PDB entry 4Q66 | X-ray diffraction, 3.35 A resolution | chains D and B of the 6 polymer chains in the assembly

# Chain D
Protein: Chs5p
From: Saccharomyces cerevisiae R008
UniProtKB: W7PD87 (W7PD87_YEASX); residue numbers follow UniProt; this construct covers 2-364
Amino-acid sequence (368 residues; each row starts with the number of its first residue; numbers below 1 keep their minus sign (Met-3 is residue -3)):
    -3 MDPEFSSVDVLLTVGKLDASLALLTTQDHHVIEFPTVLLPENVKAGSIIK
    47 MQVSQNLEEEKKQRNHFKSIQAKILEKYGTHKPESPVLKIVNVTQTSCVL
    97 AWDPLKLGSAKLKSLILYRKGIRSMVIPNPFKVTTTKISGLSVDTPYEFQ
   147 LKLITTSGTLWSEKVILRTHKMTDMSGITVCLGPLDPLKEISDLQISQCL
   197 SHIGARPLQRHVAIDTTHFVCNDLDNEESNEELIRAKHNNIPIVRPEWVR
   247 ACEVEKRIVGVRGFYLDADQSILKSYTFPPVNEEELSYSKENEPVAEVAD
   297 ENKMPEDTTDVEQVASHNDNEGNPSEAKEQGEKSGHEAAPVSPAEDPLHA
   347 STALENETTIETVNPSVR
Not modelled in the structure: -3 to 3, 116-118, 138, 170-233, 235-256, 265-364
Construct notes: initiating methionine (-3); expression tag (-2 to 1)
From the paper describing this entry:
  - mutagenesis - T92Y: unchanged localization
  - mutagenesis - T92Y: abolished localization to deleting all four ChAPs

# Chain B
Protein: Protein BCH1
From: Saccharomyces cerevisiae
UniProtKB: Q05029 (BCH1_YEAST); residue numbers follow UniProt; this construct covers 1-724
Amino-acid sequence (739 residues; each row starts with the number of its first residue):
     1 MLSQTSIPEVKEDVIGYALHQRRARVGQFQDLGPPDLITLIKSLPSSSST
    51 TTATASANDNGATSNINGQDPTTIVTELHSHDKLKGQIGTFFYCMGIDTS
   101 DPTSITIFAKKITDLFLDTPQIWFGKKKHFHVSKISISSWNAFRKYDVNI
   151 IVHIPGTVQTYIINSDGEQSQLPSVAEASSGRNSQDLNVNMIWAETFMSG
   201 IVRDIMIMKDNRADGESQNLVETLIFNPFTSGELEDVANNFIKLFPLVYE
   251 KGVYLDAPTHVLNPSLTNNYLVETLVEIVRLTKSLEACRKMLKKLIEIHP
   301 EAVIILIRVYFACDLEIDAVDLINEQLNSPSSFLADDSKTSHIQLIFKSE
   351 LLSIQSEFLLDVKRDYKLAKEVAMEAVNCAPNEFKTWYLLTRIYIKLNDM
   401 SNALLSLNACPMSQVKEKYVLRRIAPITSDENLHLPLPLDASIEEISSLN
   451 PMDVQLEQKSADPNLVNLSASSLKSTFQLAYKLLTEIVQITGWEQLLKYR
   501 SKIFVMEDEYQGSTSSIDEAEVRGNDISKMRSKRLCERWLDNLFMLLYED
   551 LKTYTDWQSEQLYFDAQNSKYHKLTVEWELFGLCAKRLGHLPEAAKAFQI
   601 GLSQRFSPVCAKNLLQFYIDEHKRIRRDSVSANSELTSSQILSSINDIDS
   651 SIIDLVVKICCWNHRWYIEFSIILIDALSVAVQDMGITKVHNEIASRFSD
   701 PVAQLIDDNILNFLKNFTNDTFDNGTENLYFQGHHHHHH
Not modelled in the structure: 1-2, 11-20, 30, 34, 39-90, 110-137, 149-188, 231-233, 262, 335-340, 422-423, 428-432, 441-455, 461, 506-532, 561-572, 632-636, 671, 687-688, 722-739
Construct notes: expression tag (725-739)
Curated features (UniProtKB/Swiss-Prot):
  - region: Leu711 to Asn724 (CHS5-binding)
From the paper describing this entry:
  - mutagenesis - N692I: decreased localization
  - mutagenesis - N692I: unchanged growth
  - mutagenesis - I122A/W123A/F124A: unchanged binding to membrane affinity
  - mutagenesis - H79A/H81A/K83A/K85A/K126A/K127A/K128A: decreased binding to membrane recruitment by Arf1

# How chain D and chain B interact
Contacting residue pairs - 17 pairs, chain D then chain B:
  Thr9(D) with Asn378(B)
  Val10(D) with Asn378(B)
  Gly11(D) with Asn378(B); Pro381(B)
  Lys12(D) with Asn382(B)
  Leu19(D) with Pro381(B), hydrophobic
  Thr21(D) with Asn378(B); Pro381(B)
  Asp24(D) with Arg534(B), hydrogen bond (backbone-side chain)
  His25(D) with Trp387(B); Leu390(B); Tyr394(B), hydrogen bond; Ala409(B); Arg534(B)
  His26(D) with Arg534(B)
  Val27(D) with Trp387(B), hydrophobic
  Ala41(D) with Leu345(B), hydrophobic
Also at the interface, not in a pair above, chain B (11 interface residues in all): Asn402, Leu405

# Summary
Chain D and chain B each contribute 11 residues to their interface, with 2 hydrogen bonds. Polar contacts
include Asp24(D)-Arg534(B) and His25(D)-Tyr394(B). The paper reports that T92Y of chain D abolishes
localization to deleting all four ChAPs; N692I of chain B reduces localization; 4 substitutions were tested in
all.
Chain D is Chs5p (Saccharomyces cerevisiae R008) and chain B is Protein BCH1 (Saccharomyces cerevisiae); the
structure, Structure of Exomer bound to Arf1, was determined by X-ray diffraction.
